Entry 8EU9 (electron microscopy, 3.48 A resolution); this record covers chains Q and V of the 10 polymer chains in the assembly.

# Chain Q
Molecule: Chromatin-remodeling ATPase INO80
Organism: Saccharomyces cerevisiae (strain ATCC 204508 / S288c)
Notes: EC 3.6.4.-
UniProt: P53115 (INO80_YEAST); numbering as in UniProt (aligned over 948-1440)
Sequence (493 residues; row label = number of the first residue in the row):
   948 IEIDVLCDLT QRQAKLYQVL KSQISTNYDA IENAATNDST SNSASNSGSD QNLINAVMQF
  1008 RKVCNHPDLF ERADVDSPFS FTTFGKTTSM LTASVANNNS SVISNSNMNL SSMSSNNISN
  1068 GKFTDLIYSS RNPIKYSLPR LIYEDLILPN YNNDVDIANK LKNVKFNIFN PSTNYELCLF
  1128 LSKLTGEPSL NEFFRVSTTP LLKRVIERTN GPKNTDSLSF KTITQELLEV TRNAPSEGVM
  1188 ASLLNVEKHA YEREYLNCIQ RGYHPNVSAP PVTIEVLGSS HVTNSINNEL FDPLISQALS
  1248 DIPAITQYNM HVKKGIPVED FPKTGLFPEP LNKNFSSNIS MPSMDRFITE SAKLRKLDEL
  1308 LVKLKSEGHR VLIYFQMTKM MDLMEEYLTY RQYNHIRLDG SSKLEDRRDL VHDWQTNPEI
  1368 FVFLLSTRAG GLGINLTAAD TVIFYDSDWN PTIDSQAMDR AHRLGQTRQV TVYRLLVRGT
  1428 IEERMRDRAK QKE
Unresolved in the structure: 986-998, 1037-1068, 1346-1355, 1375-1381, 1409-1413

# Chain V
Molecule: RuvB-like protein 1
Organism: Saccharomyces cerevisiae (strain ATCC 204508 / S288c)
Notes: EC 3.6.4.12
UniProt: Q03940 (RUVB1_YEAST); numbering as in UniProt (aligned over 21-463)
Sequence (443 residues; row label = number of the first residue in the row):
    21 VTRTAAHTHI KGLGLDESGV AKRVEGGFVG QIEAREACGV IVDLIKAKKM SGRAILLAGG
    81 PSTGKTALAL AISQELGPKV PFCPLVGSEL YSVEVKKTET LMENFRRAIG LRIKETKEVY
   141 EGEVTELTPE DAENPLGGYG KTISHVIVGL KSAKGTKTLR LDPTIYESIQ REKVSIGDVI
   201 YIEANTGAVK RVGRSDAYAT EFDLETEEYV PLPKGEVHKK KEIVQDVTLH DLDVANARPQ
   261 GGQDVISMMG QLLKPKKTEI TEKLRQEVNK VVAKYIDQGV AELIPGVLFI DEVNMLDIEI
   321 FTYLNKALES NIAPVVVLAS NRGMTTVRGT EDVISPHGVP PDLIDRLLIV RTLPYDKDEI
   381 RTIIERRATV ERLQVESSAL DLLATMGTET SLRYALQLLA PCGILAQTSN RKEIVVNDVN
   441 EAKLLFLDAK RSTKILETSA NYL
Ligand contacts: ADP (adenosine-5'-diphosphate): A26, H27, H29, G47, F48, V49, Q51, G80, P81, S82, T83, G84, K85, T86, A87, Y375, I383, L412, R413, L416

# Interface between chain Q and chain V
Residue-residue contacts - 122 pairs, chain Q then chain V:
  K962(Q) - P98(V)
  Q965(Q) - Q94(V)  hydrogen bond
  Q965(Q) - P98(V)
  V966(Q) - P98(V)
  V966(Q) - K99(V)
  S969(Q) - K66(V)
  S969(Q) - E95(V)
  S969(Q) - L96(V)
  S969(Q) - G97(V)
  Q970(Q) - K66(V)
  I971(Q) - K66(V)  hydrogen bond (backbone-side chain)
  S972(Q) - E37(V)  hydrogen bond
  D1021(Q) - K241(V)
  D1021(Q) - E242(V)
  D1021(Q) - I243(V)
  V1022(Q) - Y201(V)
  V1022(Q) - K241(V)
  S1024(Q) - K137(V)
  S1024(Q) - E203(V)
  S1024(Q) - Q245(V)  hydrogen bond (backbone-side chain)
  P1025(Q) - Q245(V)
  F1026(Q) - E135(V)
  F1026(Q) - Q245(V)
  F1026(Q) - Y295(V)  hydrophobic
  S1027(Q) - K137(V)
  S1027(Q) - N205(V)
  S1027(Q) - T206(V)
  F1028(Q) - L252(V)  hydrophobic
  F1028(Q) - N256(V)
  F1028(Q) - V291(V)  hydrophobic
  T1029(Q) - N205(V)
  T1029(Q) - T206(V)
  F1031(Q) - E138(V)
  F1031(Q) - A204(V)
  F1031(Q) - N205(V)
  G1032(Q) - E138(V)
  K1033(Q) - E138(V)
  T1034(Q) - E138(V)  hydrogen bond
  T1034(Q) - H238(V)
  T1034(Q) - K240(V)
  K1069(Q) - T178(V)  hydrogen bond (backbone-side chain)
  F1070(Q) - T178(V)
  F1070(Q) - R180(V)
  T1071(Q) - K177(V)
  T1071(Q) - T178(V)  hydrogen bond (backbone-backbone)
  T1071(Q) - L179(V)
  T1071(Q) - R180(V)  hydrogen bond (backbone-backbone)
  D1072(Q) - R180(V)  salt bridge
  L1073(Q) - Y140(V)  hydrophobic
  L1073(Q) - L179(V)  hydrophobic
  L1073(Q) - R180(V)  hydrogen bond (backbone-backbone)
  L1073(Q) - L181(V)
  L1073(Q) - D182(V)  hydrogen bond (backbone-backbone)
  I1074(Q) - D182(V)
  Y1075(Q) - T184(V)
  Y1075(Q) - T206(V)
  Y1075(Q) - G262(V)
  Y1075(Q) - Q263(V)  hydrogen bond (side chain-backbone)
  Y1075(Q) - D264(V)
  S1077(Q) - N205(V)  hydrogen bond (side chain-backbone)
  S1077(Q) - T206(V)
  I1081(Q) - N256(V)
  I1081(Q) - E287(V)
  Y1083(Q) - K283(V)
  N1213(Q) - D251(V)  hydrogen bond
  V1214(Q) - L252(V)  hydrophobic
  V1214(Q) - A255(V)
  S1215(Q) - T206(V)
  S1215(Q) - Q260(V)
  S1215(Q) - G261(V)
  A1216(Q) - A255(V)
  A1216(Q) - N256(V)
  A1216(Q) - P259(V)
  A1216(Q) - Q260(V)  hydrogen bond (backbone-backbone)
  A1216(Q) - G261(V)
  A1216(Q) - G262(V)  hydrogen bond (backbone-backbone)
  P1217(Q) - P259(V)
  P1218(Q) - P259(V)
  P1218(Q) - D264(V)
  P1218(Q) - I266(V)  hydrophobic
  E1236(Q) - V265(V)
  L1237(Q) - D264(V)
  L1237(Q) - V265(V)  hydrogen bond (backbone-backbone)
  L1237(Q) - I266(V)  hydrophobic
  F1238(Q) - K161(V)
  F1238(Q) - Q263(V)
  F1238(Q) - D264(V)
  P1240(Q) - G158(V)
  P1240(Q) - Y159(V)
  L1241(Q) - G158(V)
  I1242(Q) - V265(V)  hydrophobic
  S1243(Q) - V265(V)
  Q1244(Q) - K161(V)
  Q1244(Q) - T162(V)
  L1246(Q) - Q190(V)
  L1246(Q) - R191(V)
  L1246(Q) - M269(V)  hydrophobic
  S1247(Q) - E187(V)  hydrogen bond
  S1247(Q) - Q190(V)
  D1248(Q) - Q190(V)
  I1249(Q) - T162(V)
  P1250(Q) - P149(V)  hydrophobic
  P1250(Q) - Y186(V)  hydrophobic
  T1253(Q) - D151(V)  hydrogen bond
  T1253(Q) - T162(V)
  N1256(Q) - D151(V)  hydrogen bond
  M1257(Q) - P155(V)  hydrophobic
  K1261(Q) - P155(V)
  I1263(Q) - L156(V)  hydrophobic
  F1274(Q) - R191(V)
  F1274(Q) - L272(V)  hydrophobic
  P1275(Q) - L272(V)
  K1280(Q) - E225(V)  hydrogen bond (side chain-backbone)
  K1280(Q) - T226(V)
  K1280(Q) - E227(V)
  S1283(Q) - E192(V)
  S1284(Q) - V209(V)  hydrogen bond (side chain-backbone)
  I1286(Q) - E203(V)
  I1286(Q) - K210(V)
  M1288(Q) - Y201(V)  hydrophobic
  M1288(Q) - V212(V)  hydrophobic
  E1332(Q) - K234(V)  salt bridge
Also at the interface, not in a pair above, chain Q (66 interface residues in all): S1036, P1080, L1149, V1219, I1252
Also at the interface, not in a pair above, chain V (79 interface residues in all): I133, E153, G160, I163, I185, G207, A208, V247, S267, M268, Q271

# Summary
The interface between chain Q and chain V involves 66 residues on one side and 79 on the other, with 21
hydrogen bonds and 2 salt bridges. Polar contacts include D1072(Q)-R180(V), E1332(Q)-K234(V) and
Q965(Q)-Q94(V). Chain V binds ADP.
Chain Q is Chromatin-remodeling ATPase INO80 and chain V is RuvB-like protein 1, both from Saccharomyces
cerevisiae (strain ATCC 204508 / S288c); the structure, Class1 of the INO80-Nucleosome complex, was determined
by electron microscopy together with 8ETS, 8ETT, 8ETU, 8ETV, 8ETW, 8EUE, 8EUF and 8EUJ from the same study.
